1PO6 - chains B and A; structure by X-ray diffraction, 2.10 A resolution.

== Chain B ==
Molecule: 11-nt DNA strand
Sequence (11 nucleotides; numbered 202 to 212; the number before each row is that of its first residue):
   202 TAGGXTTAGG G
Modified residues: 6MI (6-methyl-8-(2-deoxy-ribofuranosyl)isoxanthopteridine) at position 206

== Chain A ==
Molecule: Heterogeneous nuclear ribonucleoprotein A1
From: Homo sapiens
UniProt: P09651 (ROA1_HUMAN); residues 8-190 here correspond to UniProt positions 7-189 (UniProt number = residue number - 1)
Chain sequence (183 residues; row label = number of the first residue in the row):
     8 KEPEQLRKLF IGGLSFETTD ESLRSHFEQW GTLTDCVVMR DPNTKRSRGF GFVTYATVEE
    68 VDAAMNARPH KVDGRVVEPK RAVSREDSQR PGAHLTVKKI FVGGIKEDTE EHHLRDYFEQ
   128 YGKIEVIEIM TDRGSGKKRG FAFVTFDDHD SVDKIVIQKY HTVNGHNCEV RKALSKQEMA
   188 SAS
Reported in the primary citation:
  - binding site for the 11-nt DNA strand (chain B): Arg55, Lys87, Arg92, Arg140, Arg146, Arg178, Lys183

== Chain B / chain A interface ==
Residue-residue contacts (33):
  DT202(B) with Phe17(A), phosphate contact; Gly19(A), sugar contact; Gly20(A), hydrogen bond to the sugar; Arg55(A), sugar contact; Gly56(A), sugar contact; Arg82(A), base contact; Glu85(A), hydrogen bond to the base; Lys87(A), hydrogen bond to the base
  DA203(B) with Phe17(A), stacking on the base; Phe57(A), sugar contact; Phe59(A), base contact; Arg88(A), hydrogen bond to the base; Ala89(A), base contact; Val90(A), hydrogen bond to the base; His101(A), stacking on the base
  DG204(B) with Gln12(A), base contact; Lys15(A), hydrogen bond to the base; Met46(A), phosphate contact; Arg55(A), salt bridge to the phosphate; Phe57(A), sugar contact; Phe59(A), sugar contact; Ala89(A), base contact; Val90(A), hydrogen bond to the base; Ser91(A), base contact; Arg92(A), base contact; Ser95(A), hydrogen bond to the base
  DG205(B) with Lys15(A), base contact; Asp42(A), hydrogen bond to the base; Val44(A), base contact; Met46(A), sugar contact; Arg92(A), hydrogen bond to the base
  DT207(B) with Arg92(A), hydrogen bond to the base
  DT208(B) with Arg92(A), base contact
Interface residues without a listed pair, chain A (24 interface residues in all): Glu11, Glu93

== In short ==
6 residues of chain B face 24 of chain A across their interface, with 11 hydrogen bonds, 1 salt bridge and 2
aromatic stacking contacts. Polar contacts include DT202(B)-Glu85(A), DT202(B)-Lys87(A) and DA203(B)-Arg88(A).
The paper reports a binding site for the 11-nt DNA strand (chain B) at Arg55(A), Lys87(A) and Arg92(A) among
others.
Here chain B is an 11-nt DNA strand and chain A is Heterogeneous nuclear ribonucleoprotein A1 (Homo sapiens).
Entry 1PO6 (Crystal Structure of UP1 Complexed With d(TAGG(6MI)TTAGGG): A Human Telomeric Repeat Containing
6-methyl-8-(2-deoxy-beta-ribofuranosyl)isoxanthopteridine (6MI)) was determined by X-ray diffraction together
with 1PGZ from the same study.
